Entry 5YWC (electron microscopy, 4.30 A resolution (low resolution: residue-level contacts below are approximate; hydrogen-bond / salt-bridge calls are withheld)); this record covers chains A and B of the 8 polymer chains in the assembly.

Chain A:
Name: ATP-sensitive inward rectifier potassium channel 11
From: Mus musculus
UniProt: Q61743 (KCJ11_MOUSE); numbering as in UniProt (aligned over 1-390)
Sequence (390 residues; each row starts with the number of its first residue):
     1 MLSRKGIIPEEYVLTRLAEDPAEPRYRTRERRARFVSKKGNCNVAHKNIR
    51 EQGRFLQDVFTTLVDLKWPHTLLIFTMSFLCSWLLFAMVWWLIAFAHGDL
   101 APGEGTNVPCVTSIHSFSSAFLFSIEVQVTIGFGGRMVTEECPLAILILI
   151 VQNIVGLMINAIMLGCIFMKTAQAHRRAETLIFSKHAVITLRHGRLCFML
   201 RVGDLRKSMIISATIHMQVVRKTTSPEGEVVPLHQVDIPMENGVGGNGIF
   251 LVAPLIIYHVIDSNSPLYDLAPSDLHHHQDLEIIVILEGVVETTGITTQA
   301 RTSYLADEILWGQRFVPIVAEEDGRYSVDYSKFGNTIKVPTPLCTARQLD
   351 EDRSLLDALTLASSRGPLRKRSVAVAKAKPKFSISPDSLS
Not modelled in the structure: 1-31, 357-390
Curated features (UniProtKB/Swiss-Prot):
  - motif: Thr130 to Gly135 (Selectivity filter)
  - binding site (ATP): Asn48, Arg50, Tyr330
  - binding site (K(+)): Thr130, Phe133
  - binding site (a 1,2-diacyl-sn-glycero-3-phospho-(1D-myo-inositol-4,5-bisphosphate)): Arg176
  - site: Asn160 (Role in the control of polyamine-mediated channel gating and in the blocking by intracellular magnesium)
  - modified residue: Thr341 (Phosphothreonine), Ser385 (Phosphoserine)
Disulfide bonds: Cys110-Cys142
Small-molecule neighbours:
  - ADP (adenosine-5'-diphosphate), molecule 1: Asn48, Ile49, Arg50
  - ADP, molecule 2: Ile182, Phe183, Ser184, Lys185, Leu205, Tyr330, Ser331, Phe333, Gly334

Chain B:
Name: ATP-binding cassette sub-family C member 8 isoform X2
From: Mesocricetus auratus
UniProt: A0A1U7R319 (A0A1U7R319_MESAU); residues 1-1582 here = UniProt positions 1-1582
Sequence (1582 residues; each row starts with the number of its first residue):
     1 MPLAFCGTENHSAAYRVDQGVLNNGCFVDALNVVPHVFLLFITFPILFIG
    51 WGSQSSKVHIHHSTWLHFPGHNLRWILTFILLFVLVCEIAEGILSDGVTE
   101 SRHLHLYMPAGMAFMAAITSVVYYHNIETSNFPKLLIALLIYWTLAFITK
   151 TIKFVKFYDHAIGFSQLRFCLTGLLVILYGMLLLVEVNVIRVRRYIFFKT
   201 PREVKPPEDLQDLGVRFLQPFVNLLSKGTYWWMNAFIKTAHKKPIDLRAI
   251 GKLPIAMRALTNYQRLCVAFDAQARKDTQSPQGARAIWRALCHAFGRRLI
   301 LSSTFRILADLLGFAGPLCIFGIVDHLGKENHVFQPKTQFLGVYFVSSQE
   351 FLGNAYVLAVLLFLALLLQRTFLQASYYVAIETGINLRGAIQTKIYNKIM
   401 HLSTSNLSMGEMTAGQICNLVAIDTNQLMWFFFLCPNLWAMPVQIIVGVI
   451 LLYYILGVSALIGAAVIILLAPVQYFVATKLSQAQRSTLEHSNERLKQTN
   501 EMLRGMKLLKLYAWESIFCSRVEVTRRKEMTSLRAFAVYTSISIFMNTAI
   551 PIAAVLITFVGHVSFFKESDLSPSVAFASLSLFHILVTPLFLLSSVVRST
   601 VKALVSVQKLSEFLSSAEIREEQCAPREPAPQGQAGKYQAVPLKVVNRKR
   651 PAREEVRDLLGPLQRLAPSMDGDADNFCVQIIGGFFTWTPDGIPTLSNIT
   701 IRIPRGQLTMIVGQVGCGKSSLLLATLGEMQKVSGAVFWNSNLPDSEGED
   751 PSSPERETAAGSDIRSRGPVAYASQKPWLLNATVEENITFESPFNKQRYK
   801 MVIEACSLQPDIDILPHGDQTQIGERGINLSGGQRQRISVARALYQQTNV
   851 VFLDDPFSALDVHLSDHLMQAGILELLRDDKRTVVLVTHKLQYLPHADWI
   901 IAMKDGTIQREGTLKDFQRSECQLFEHWKTLMNRQDQELEKETVMERKAS
   951 EPSQGLPRAMSSRDGLLLDEEEEEEEAAESEEDDNLSSVLHQRAKIPWRA
  1001 CTKYLSSAGILLLSLLVFSQLLKHMVLVAIDYWLAKWTDSALVLSPAARN
  1051 CSLSQECDLDQSVYAMVFTLLCSLGIVLCLVTSVTVEWTGLKVAKRLHRS
  1101 LLNRIILAPMRFFETTPLGSILNRFSSDCNTIDQHIPSTLECLSRSTLLC
  1151 VSALTVISYVTPVFLVALLPLAVVCYFIQKYFRVASRDLQQLDDTTQLPL
  1201 LSHFAETVEGLTTIRAFRYEARFQQKLLEYTDSNNIASLFLTAANRWLEV
  1251 RMEYIGACVVLIAAATSISNSLHRELSAGLVGLGLTYALMVSNYLNWMVR
  1301 NLADMEIQLGAVKRIHALLKTEAESYEGLLAPSLIPKNWPDQGKIQIQNL
  1351 SVRYDSSLKPVLKHVNALISPGQKIGICGRTGSGKSSFSLAFFRMVDMFE
  1401 GRIIIDGIDIAKLPLHTLRSRLSIILQDPVLFSGTIRFNLDPEKKCSDST
  1451 LWEALEIAQLKLVVKALPGGLDAIITEGGENFSQGQRQLFCLARAFVRKT
  1501 SIFIMDEATASIDMATENILQKVVMTAFADRTVVTIAHRVHTILSADLVM
  1551 VLKRGAILEFDKPETLLSQKDSVFASFVRADK
Not modelled in the structure: 1-23, 53-62, 97-102, 161-166, 277-282, 330-353, 623-677, 740-767, 922-998, 1041-1059, 1329-1331, 1580-1582
Ion coordination: Mg2+: Ser720, Gln775 (together with ADP)
Small-molecule neighbours:
  - ADP (adenosine-5'-diphosphate), molecule 1: Ser408, Trp688, Thr695, Gln714, Val715, Gly716, Cys717, Gly718, Lys719, Ser720, Ser721, Gln775, Glu1480, Asn1481, Ser1483, Gln1486
  - ADP, molecule 2: Arg1111, Glu1114, Tyr1354, Val1361, Arg1380, Thr1381, Gly1382, Ser1383, Gly1384, Lys1385, Ser1386, Ser1387
What the authors report for this chain:
  - mutagenesis - K1385M: decreased binding to Mg-ADP (citing earlier work)

Chain A / chain B interface:
Residue-residue contacts (15):
  Lys47(A) with Ser63(B)
  Ile49(A) with Ser63(B)
  Gln52(A) with Asn131(B)
  Gly53(A) with Phe132(B)
  Leu56(A) with Ile49(B)
  Ile74(A) with Ile49(B)
  Met77(A) with Phe48(B)
  Cys81(A) with Phe41(B)
  Leu84(A) with Phe41(B)
  Leu85(A) with Phe41(B)
  Trp91(A) with Ala30(B)
  Leu92(A) with Val34(B)
  Phe95(A) with Cys26(B); Phe27(B)
  Ala96(A) with Phe27(B)
Interface residues without a listed pair, chain A (17 interface residues in all): Asn48, Glu51, Met88
Interface residues without a listed pair, chain B (13 interface residues in all): Val33, Val37, Ser130

Overview:
Chain A and chain B form an interface of 17 and 13 residues respectively. Ligands of chain A: ADP. Ligands of
chain B: ADP. From UniProt: 3 ATP-binding residues, K+-binding residues Thr130(A) and Phe133(A) and residue
binding 1,2-diacyl-sn-glycero-3-phospho-(1D-myo-inositol-4,5-bisphosphate) Arg176(A) on chain A. From the
paper: K1385M of chain B reduces binding to Mg-ADP.
Here chain A is ATP-sensitive inward rectifier potassium channel 11 (Mus musculus) and chain B is ATP-binding
cassette sub-family C member 8 isoform X2 (Mesocricetus auratus). Entry 5YWC (Structure of pancreatic
ATP-sensitive potassium channel bound with Mg-ADP (CTD class1 at 4.3A)) was determined by electron microscopy
together with 5YKE, 5YKF, 5YKG, 5YW8, 5YW9, 5YWA and 5YWB from the same study.
